Entry 8ZJT (electron microscopy, 3.20 A resolution); this record covers chains C and J of the 10 polymer chains in the assembly.

# Chain C
Name: Histone H2A type 1-B/E
Source organism: Homo sapiens
UniProt: P04908 (H2A1B_HUMAN); numbering as in UniProt (aligned over 1-130)
Chain sequence (132 residues; each row starts with the number of its first residue; numbers below 1 keep their minus sign (Gly-1 is residue -1)):
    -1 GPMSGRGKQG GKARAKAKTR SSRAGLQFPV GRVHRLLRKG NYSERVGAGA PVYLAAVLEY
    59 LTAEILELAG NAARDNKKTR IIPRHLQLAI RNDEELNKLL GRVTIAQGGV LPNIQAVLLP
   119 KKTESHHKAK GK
Not modelled in the structure: -1 to 10, 119-130
Differences from the reference sequence: expression tag (-1 to 0)

# Chain J
Molecule: 147-nt DNA strand
Source organism: synthetic construct
Sequence (147 nucleotides; row label = number of the first residue in the row):
     1 ATCCTCTTCC GATCTGCTTA CCCAAGCGGC ATGACCGTGA ACCACCTCAC CAACCCACGC
    61 GTTACTATGC CCAGTCGGCT CTATTCATCG AAGGGATCAT GCTTGCACCC TAACCAAGAT
   121 CGGAAGAGCG TCGTGTAACG TGTGGAT
Not modelled in the structure: 1-7, 147

# Interface between chain C and chain J
Residue-residue contacts - 14 pairs, chain C then chain J:
  Lys14(C) - DT134(J)  salt bridge to the phosphate
  Arg30(C) - DT136(J)  sugar contact
  Arg30(C) - DA137(J)  salt bridge to the phosphate
  Arg43(C) - DG126(J)  hydrogen bond to the sugar
  Arg43(C) - DA127(J)  phosphate contact
  Val44(C) - DG126(J)  sugar contact
  Val44(C) - DA127(J)  hydrogen bond to the phosphate
  Gly45(C) - DG126(J)  phosphate contact
  Ala46(C) - DG126(J)  hydrogen bond to the phosphate
  Lys76(C) - DA146(J)  phosphate contact
  Thr77(C) - DG145(J)  sugar contact
  Thr77(C) - DA146(J)  hydrogen bond to the phosphate
  Arg78(C) - DG145(J)  sugar contact
  Arg78(C) - DA146(J)  hydrogen bond to the phosphate
Also at the interface, not in a pair above, chain C (15 interface residues in all): Ala11, Thr17, His32, Arg36, Glu42, Lys75
Also at the interface, not in a pair above, chain J (9 interface residues in all): DT131, DG135

# Overview
Chain C and chain J form an interface of 15 and 9 residues respectively; the contacts include 5 hydrogen bonds
and 2 salt bridges. Polar contacts include Arg43(C)-DG126(J), Val44(C)-DA127(J) and Ala46(C)-DG126(J).
Chain C is Histone H2A type 1-B/E (Homo sapiens) and chain J is a 147-nt DNA strand (synthetic construct); the
structure, Structure of free nucleosome, was determined by electron microscopy, deposited together with 8ZJR.
